Entry 8XSU (X-ray diffraction, 2.63 A resolution); this record covers chains C and D of the 5 polymer chains in the assembly.

== Chain C ==
Protein: Acetylcholine-binding protein
Source organism: Lymnaea stagnalis
UniProt: P58154 (ACHP_LYMST); residues 0-209 here correspond to UniProt positions 19-228 (UniProt number = residue number + 19)
Sequence (210 residues; each row starts with the number of its first residue; numbering starts at 0):
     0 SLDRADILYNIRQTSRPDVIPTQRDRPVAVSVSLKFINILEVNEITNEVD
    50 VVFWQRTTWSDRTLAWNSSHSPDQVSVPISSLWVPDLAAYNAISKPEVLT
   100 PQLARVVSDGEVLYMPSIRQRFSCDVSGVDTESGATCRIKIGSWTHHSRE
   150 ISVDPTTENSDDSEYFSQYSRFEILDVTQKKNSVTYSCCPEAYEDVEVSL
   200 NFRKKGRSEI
Disordered / not traced: 0, 209
Disulfides: Cys123-Cys136, Cys187-Cys188
Covalent attachments: N-acetylglucosamine (NAG) linked to Asn66
Construct notes: engineered mutation Arg55 (Gln74 in P58154)
Ligand contacts:
  - dinotefuran (A1LW0; 2-methyl-1-nitro-3-[(tetrahydro-3-furanyl) methyl] guanidine), molecule 1: Trp53, Arg55, Leu102, Arg104, Leu112, Met114, Tyr164
  - dinotefuran (A1LW0), molecule 2: Tyr89, Trp143, Thr144, Tyr185, Cys187, Tyr192
UniProt features mapped onto this chain:
  - glycosylation: Asn66 (N-linked (GlcNAc...) asparagine)
Reported in the primary citation:
  - binding site for dinotefuran: Lys34, Arg55, Met114, Trp143, Tyr185

== Chain D ==
Protein: Acetylcholine-binding protein
Source organism: Lymnaea stagnalis
UniProt: P58154 (ACHP_LYMST); residues 1-206 here correspond to UniProt positions 20-225 (UniProt number = residue number + 19)
Sequence (206 residues; each row starts with the number of its first residue):
     1 LDRADILYNIRQTSRPDVIPTQRDRPVAVSVSLKFINILEVNEITNEVDV
    51 VFWQRTTWSDRTLAWNSSHSPDQVSVPISSLWVPDLAAYNAISKPEVLTP
   101 QLARVVSDGEVLYMPSIRQRFSCDVSGVDTESGATCRIKIGSWTHHSREI
   151 SVDPTTENSDDSEYFSQYSRFEILDVTQKKNSVTYSCCPEAYEDVEVSLN
   201 FRKKGR
Disulfides: Cys123-Cys136, Cys187-Cys188
Covalent attachments: N-acetylglucosamine (NAG) linked to Asn66
Construct notes: engineered mutation Arg55 (Gln74 in P58154)
Ligand contacts:
  - dinotefuran (A1LW0; 2-methyl-1-nitro-3-[(tetrahydro-3-furanyl) methyl] guanidine), molecule 1: Trp53, Arg55, Leu102, Arg104, Leu112, Met114
  - dinotefuran (A1LW0), molecule 2: Trp143, Thr144, Tyr185, Cys187, Tyr192
UniProt features mapped onto this chain:
  - glycosylation: Asn66 (N-linked (GlcNAc...) asparagine)

== How chain C and chain D interact ==
Pairs across the interface - 46 pairs, chain C then chain D:
  Asp17(C) with Leu7(D); Arg11(D), salt bridge; Pro77(D)
  Val18(C) with Arg3(D); Ala4(D), hydrophobic
  Ile19(C) with Arg3(D)
  Thr21(C) with Arg3(D)
  Ile44(C) with Arg170(D)
  Thr45(C) with Tyr168(D)
  Asn46(C) with Tyr168(D), hydrogen bond (side chain-backbone)
  Glu47(C) with Leu39(D)
  Asp85(C) with Pro100(D); Leu102(D)
  Leu86(C) with Pro100(D)
  Ala87(C) with Pro100(D)
  Ile92(C) with Leu39(D), hydrophobic; Arg118(D)
  Ser93(C) with Leu98(D)
  Lys94(C) with Glu96(D); Val97(D); Leu98(D)
  Ser122(C) with Asn37(D), hydrogen bond; Ser166(D), hydrogen bond
  Cys123(C) with Tyr168(D), hydrophobic
  Asp124(C) with Tyr168(D)
  Arg137(C) with Tyr168(D), hydrogen bond
  Trp143(C) with Trp53(D); Thr99(D); Pro100(D); Met114(D), hydrogen bond (side chain-backbone)
  Thr144(C) with Ser75(D), hydrogen bond; Leu102(D); Arg104(D), hydrogen bond (backbone-side chain)
  His145(C) with Ser75(D), hydrogen bond; Arg104(D)
  His146(C) with Arg104(D)
  Glu149(C) with Arg3(D), salt bridge; Arg104(D), salt bridge
  Tyr185(C) with Trp53(D), hydrophobic; Tyr164(D), hydrophobic
  Ser186(C) with Glu157(D), hydrogen bond; Glu163(D); Tyr164(D), hydrogen bond (backbone-side chain)
  Cys187(C) with Arg55(D), hydrogen bond; Glu157(D)
  Cys188(C) with Arg55(D), hydrogen bond
Other interface residues (no listed pair), chain C (28 interface residues in all): Pro95
Other interface residues (no listed pair), chain D (31 interface residues in all): Val51, Gln73, Pro115, Ser116, Ser159, Gln167

== In short ==
28 residues of chain C face 31 of chain D across their interface; the contacts include 12 hydrogen bonds and 3
salt bridges. Polar contacts include Asp17(C)-Arg11(D), Glu149(C)-Arg3(D) and Glu149(C)-Arg104(D). One
dinotefuran molecule is bound between chain C and chain D. The paper reports a binding site for dinotefuran at
Lys34(C), Arg55(C) and Met114(C) among others.
Chain C is Acetylcholine-binding protein and chain D is Acetylcholine-binding protein, both from Lymnaea
stagnalis; the structure, Crystal Structure of Lymnaea stagnalis Acetylcholine-Binding Protein Q55R Mutant
Complexed with Dinotefuran, was determined by X-ray diffraction.
